Entry 6JIQ (X-ray diffraction, 1.67 A resolution); this record covers chains A and B.

== Chain A ==
Protein: SP_0782
From: Streptococcus pneumoniae (strain ATCC BAA-255 / R6)
UniProt: Q8DQG2 (Q8DQG2_STRR6); residues 7-79 here = UniProt positions 7-79
Amino-acid sequence (82 residues; numbered 6 to 87; the number before each row is that of its first residue):
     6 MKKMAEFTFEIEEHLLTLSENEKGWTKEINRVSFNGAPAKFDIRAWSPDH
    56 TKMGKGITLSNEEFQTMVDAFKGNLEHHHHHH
Not modelled in the structure: 6-10, 78-87
Differences from the reference sequence: expression tag (6, 80-87)
From the paper describing this entry:
  - binding site for the 6-nt DNA strand (chain B): Trp-30
  - mutagenesis - W30A (4.12 x 10-5 M): decreased binding to dT19G1

== Chain B ==
Molecule: 6-nt DNA strand
Sequence (6 nucleotides; each row starts with the number of its first residue):
     2 TTTTTT
Not modelled in the structure: 6-7

== Chain A / chain B interface ==
Contacting residue pairs - 17 pairs, chain A then chain B:
  Phe-12(A) with DT3(B), base contact; DT4(B), stacking on the base
  Asn-26(A) with DT2(B), hydrogen bond to the base
  Lys-28(A) with DT2(B), base contact
  Trp-30(A) with DT2(B), stacking on the base
  Phe-39(A) with DT4(B), sugar contact
  Asn-40(A) with DT4(B), hydrogen bond to the base
  Arg-49(A) with DT4(B), salt bridge to the phosphate
  Ala-50(A) with DT2(B), base contact
  Met-58(A) with DT2(B), phosphate contact; DT3(B), sugar contact
  Gly-59(A) with DT2(B), base contact; DT3(B), sugar contact
  Lys-60(A) with DT2(B), base contact; DT3(B), phosphate contact
  Thr-63(A) with DT4(B), phosphate contact; DT5(B), phosphate contact
Interface residues without a listed pair, chain A (13 interface residues in all): Glu-11

== Overview ==
Chain A and chain B form an interface of 13 and 4 residues respectively, with 2 hydrogen bonds, 1 salt bridge
and 2 aromatic stacking contacts. Among the polar pairs are Asn-26(A)/DT2(B), Asn-40(A)/DT4(B) and
Arg-49(A)/DT4(B). The paper reports a binding site for the 6-nt DNA strand (chain B) at Trp-30(A); W30A of
chain A reduces binding to dT19G1.
Chain A is SP_0782 (Streptococcus pneumoniae (strain ATCC BAA-255 / R6)) and chain B is a 6-nt DNA strand; the
structure, Crystal structure of Streptococcus pneumoniae SP_0782 (residues 7-79) in complex with
single-stranded DNA dT6, was determined by X-ray diffraction, deposited together with 6JIP, 5ZKL and 5ZKM.
